PDB entry 8YM2 | X-ray diffraction, 2.00 A resolution | chains A and B

Chain A:
Name: Ankyrin repeat and sterile alpha motif domain-containing protein 1B
Source organism: Mus musculus
Notes: fragment: PTB domain
UniProt: Q8BZM2 (Q8BZM2_MOUSE); residues 1032-1189 here correspond to UniProt positions 241-398 (UniProt number = residue number - 791)
Sequence (162 residues; numbered 1028 to 1189; the number before each row is that of its first residue):
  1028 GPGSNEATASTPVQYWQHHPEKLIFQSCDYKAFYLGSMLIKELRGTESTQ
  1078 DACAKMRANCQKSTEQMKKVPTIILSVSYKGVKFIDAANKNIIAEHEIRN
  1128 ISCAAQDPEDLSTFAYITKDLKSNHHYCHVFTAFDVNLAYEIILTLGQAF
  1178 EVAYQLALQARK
Unresolved in the structure: 1028-1034, 1070-1071, 1091-1092, 1148-1149
Sequence notes: expression tag (1028-1031)

Chain B:
Name: Ras/Rap GTPase-activating protein SynGAP
Notes: fragment: NPxF motif
UniProt: Q9QUH6 (SYGP1_RAT); residues 924-934 here = UniProt positions 924-934
Sequence (11 residues; row label = number of the first residue in the row):
   924 PLSFQNPLFHM
Unresolved in the structure: 933-934

Chain A / chain B interface:
Pairs across the interface (44):
  T1035(A) - Q928(B)
  T1035(A) - P930(B)
  A1036(A) - F927(B)
  A1036(A) - Q928(B)  hydrogen bond (backbone-backbone)
  S1037(A) - F927(B)
  S1037(A) - Q928(B)  hydrogen bond (backbone-backbone)
  S1037(A) - P930(B)
  T1038(A) - F927(B)
  T1073(A) - S926(B)
  I1125(A) - N929(B)  hydrogen bond (backbone-side chain)
  I1125(A) - L931(B)  hydrophobic
  R1126(A) - L931(B)
  R1126(A) - F932(B)
  N1127(A) - F932(B)
  I1128(A) - N929(B)  hydrogen bond (backbone-side chain)
  I1128(A) - F932(B)
  S1129(A) - Q928(B)
  S1129(A) - N929(B)  hydrogen bond (backbone-backbone)
  S1129(A) - F932(B)
  C1130(A) - F927(B)
  C1130(A) - Q928(B)
  A1131(A) - S926(B)
  A1131(A) - F927(B)  hydrogen bond (backbone-backbone)
  A1132(A) - L925(B)
  A1132(A) - S926(B)
  Q1133(A) - P924(B)
  Q1133(A) - L925(B)  hydrogen bond (backbone-backbone)
  P1135(A) - P924(B)  hydrophobic
  L1138(A) - P924(B)  hydrophobic
  K1146(A) - F932(B)
  H1153(A) - F932(B)
  Y1167(A) - L925(B)  hydrophobic
  I1170(A) - L925(B)  hydrophobic
  I1170(A) - F927(B)  hydrophobic
  L1171(A) - L925(B)  hydrophobic
  L1171(A) - F927(B)  hydrophobic
  F1177(A) - F927(B)
  F1177(A) - Q928(B)
  F1177(A) - N929(B)
  F1177(A) - P930(B)
  E1178(A) - P930(B)
  A1180(A) - L931(B)  hydrophobic
  Y1181(A) - P930(B)  hydrophobic
  Y1181(A) - L931(B)
Other interface residues (no listed pair), chain A (27 interface residues in all): G1174, A1184

In short:
27 residues of chain A and 9 residues of chain B are in contact; the contacts include 7 hydrogen bonds. Polar
pairs include I1125(A)-N929(B), I1128(A)-N929(B) and A1036(A)-Q928(B).
Chain A is Ankyrin repeat and sterile alpha motif domain-containing protein 1B (Mus musculus) and chain B is
Ras/Rap GTPase-activating protein SynGAP; the structure, Crystal structure of AIDA-1 PTB domain in complex
with SynGAP NPxF motif, was determined by X-ray diffraction.
